5EN2 - chains B and C of the 3 polymer chains in the assembly; structure by X-ray diffraction, 1.82 A resolution.

Chain B:
Protein: GD01 light chain
Organism: Mus musculus
Chain sequence (212 residues; row label = number of the first residue in the row):
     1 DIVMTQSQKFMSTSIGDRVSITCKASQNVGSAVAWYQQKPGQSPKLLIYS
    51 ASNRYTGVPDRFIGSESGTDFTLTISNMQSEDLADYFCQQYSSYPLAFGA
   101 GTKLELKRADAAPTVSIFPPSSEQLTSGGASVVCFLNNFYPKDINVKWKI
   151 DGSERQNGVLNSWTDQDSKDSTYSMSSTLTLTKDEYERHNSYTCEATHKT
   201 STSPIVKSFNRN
Disulfides: Cys-23/Cys-88, Cys-134/Cys-194

Chain C:
Protein: Pre-glycoprotein polyprotein GP complex
Organism: Junin mammarenavirus
UniProtKB: P26313 (GLYC_JUNIN); residue numbers follow UniProt; this construct covers 87-227
Chain sequence (141 residues; row label = number of the first residue in the row):
    87 DLPLLCTLNKSHLYIKGGNASFKISFDDIAVLLPEYDVIIQHPADMSWCS
   137 KSDDQIWLSQWFMNAVGHDWYLDPPFLCRNRTKTEGFIFQVNTSKTGINE
   187 NYAKKFKTGMHHLYREYPDSCLDGKLCLMKAQPTSWPLQCP
Disulfides: Cys-92/Cys-226, Cys-135/Cys-164, Cys-207/Cys-213
Glycans and other covalent adducts: N-acetylglucosamine (NAG) linked to Asn-105, Asn-166; glycan linked to Asn-178
Swiss-Prot annotation at these positions:
  - glycosylation (N-linked (GlcNAc...) asparagine): Asn-95, Asn-105, Asn-166, Asn-178

How chain B and chain C interact:
Contacting residue pairs (17):
  Asn-28(B) / Gly-210(C)  hydrogen bond (side chain-backbone)
  Asn-28(B) / Lys-211(C)
  Asn-28(B) / Leu-212(C)  hydrogen bond (side chain-backbone)
  Val-29(B) / Asp-114(C)
  Gly-30(B) / Asp-114(C)
  Gly-30(B) / Lys-211(C)
  Gly-30(B) / Leu-212(C)
  Ser-31(B) / Asp-114(C)  hydrogen bond (backbone-side chain)
  Ser-31(B) / Lys-211(C)  hydrogen bond
  Ala-32(B) / Asp-114(C)  hydrogen bond (backbone-side chain)
  Tyr-91(B) / Ile-115(C)
  Ser-92(B) / Asp-114(C)  hydrogen bond (side chain-backbone)
  Ser-92(B) / Ile-115(C)
  Ser-92(B) / Ala-116(C)  hydrogen bond (backbone-backbone)
  Ser-92(B) / Leu-212(C)
  Ser-93(B) / Ala-116(C)
  Tyr-94(B) / Leu-119(C)

Summary:
9 residues of chain B face 7 of chain C across their interface; the contacts include 7 hydrogen bonds. Among
the polar pairs are Asn-28(B)/Gly-210(C), Asn-28(B)/Leu-212(C) and Ser-31(B)/Asp-114(C). N-acetylglucosamine
is covalently linked to Asn-105(C) and Asn-166(C).
Here chain B is GD01 light chain (Mus musculus) and chain C is Pre-glycoprotein polyprotein GP complex (Junin
mammarenavirus). Entry 5EN2 (Molecular basis for antibody-mediated neutralization of New World hemorrhagic
fever mammarenaviruses) was determined by X-ray diffraction.
